8I9Y - chains C1 and LC of the 59 polymer chains in the assembly; structure by electron microscopy, 3.10 A resolution.

# Chain C1
Molecule: 3341-nt RNA strand
Source organism: Chaetomium thermophilum
Sequence (3341 nucleotides; each row starts with the number of its first residue):
     1 GGUUGACCUC GGAUCAGGUA GGAGGACCCG CUGAACUUAA GCAUAUCAAU AAGCGGAGGA
    61 AAAGAAACCA ACAGGGAUUG CCCUAGUAAC GGCGAGUGAA GCGGCAACAG CUCAAAUUUG
   121 AAAGCUGGCU UCGGCCCGCG UUGUAAUUUG GAGAGGAUGC UUUGGGCGAG GCUCCUUCUG
   181 AGUUCCCUGG AACGGGACGC CACAGAGGGU GAGAGCCCCG UAUAGUUGGA AGCCAAGCCU
   241 GUGUAAAGCU CCUUCGACGA GUCGAGUAGU UUGGGAAUGC UGCUCAAAAU GGGAGGUAAA
   301 UUUCUUCUAA AGCUAAAUAC CGGCCAGAGA CCGAUAGCGC ACAAGUAGAG UGAUCGAAAG
   361 AUGAAAAGCA CUUUGAAAAG AGGGUUAAAU AGCACGUGAA AUUGUUGAAA GGGAAGCGCU
   421 UGUGACCAGA CUUGCGCCCG GCGGAUCAUC CGGUGUUCUC ACCGGUGCAC UCCGCCGGGC
   481 UCAGGCCAGC AUCGGUUCUG GCGGGGGGAU AAAGGCCCAG GGAAUGUGGC UCCUCCGGGA
   541 GUGUUAUAGC CCUGGGUGUA AUACCCUCGC CGGGACCGAG GACCGCGCUC UGCAAGGAUG
   601 CUGGCGUAAU GGUCACCAGC GACCCGUCUU GAAACACGGA CCAAGGAGUC AAGGUUUUGC
   661 GCGAGUGUUU GGGUGUAAAA CCCGCACGCG UAAUGAAAGU GAACGUAGGU GAGAGCUUCG
   721 GCGCAUCAUC GACCGAUCCU GAUGUAUUCG GAUGGAUUUG AGUAGGAGCG UUAAGCCUUG
   781 GACCCGAAAG AUGGUGAACU AUGCUUGGAU AGGGUGAAGC CAGAGGAAAC UCUGGUGGAG
   841 GCUCGCAGCG GUUCUGACGU GCAAAUCGAU CGUCAAAUCU GAGCAUGGGG GCGAAAGACU
   901 AAUCGAACCA UCUAGUAGCU GGUUACCGCC GAAGUUUCCC UCAGGAUAGC AGUGUCGACC
   961 UUCAGUUUUA UGAGGUAAAG CGAAUGAUUA GGGACUCGGG GGCGAUUUUU AGCCUUCAUC
  1021 CAUUCUCAAA CUUUAAAUAU GUAAGAAGCC CUUGUUACUU AACUGAACGU GGGCAUUCGA
  1081 AUGUAUCGAC ACUAGUGGGC CAUUUUUGGU AAGCAGAACU GGCGAUGCGG GAUGAACCGA
  1141 ACGCGGGGUU AAGGUGCCGG AGUGGACGCU CAUCAGACAC CACAAAAGGC GUUAGUACAU
  1201 CUUGACAGCA GGACGGUGGC CAUGGAAGUC GGAAUCCGCU AAGGACUGUG UAACAACUCA
  1261 CCUGCCGAAU GUACUAGCCC UGAAAAUGGA UGGCGCUCAA GCGUCCCACC CAUACCCCGC
  1321 CCUCAGGGUA GAAACGAUGC CCUGAGGAGU AGGCGGCCGU GGAGGUCAGU GACGAAGCCU
  1381 AGGGCGUGAG CCCGGGUCGA ACGGCCUCUA GUGCAGAUCU UGGUGGUAGU AGCAAAUACU
  1441 UCAAUGAGAA CUUGAAGGAC CGAAGUGGGG AAAGGUUCCA UGUGAACAGC GGUUGGACAU
  1501 GGGUUAGUCG AUCCUAAGCC AUAGGGAAGU UCCGUUUCAA AGGGGCACUC GUGCCCCGUG
  1561 UGGCGAAAGG GAAGCCGGUU AAUAUUCCGG CACCUGGAUG UGGGUUUUGC GCGGCAACGC
  1621 AACUGAACGC GGAGACGACG GCGGGGGCCC CGGGCAGAGU UCUCUUUUCU UCUUAACGGU
  1681 CUAUCACCCU GGAAACAGUU UGUCUGGAGA UAGGGUUUAA UGGCCGGAAG AGCCCGACAC
  1741 UUCUGUCGGG UCCGGUGCGC UCUCGACGUC CCUUGAAAAU CCGCGGGAGG GAAUAAUUCU
  1801 CACGCCAGGU CGUACUCAUA ACCGCAGCAG GUCCCCAAGG UGAACAGCCU CUGGUUGAUA
  1861 GAACAAUGUA GAUAAGGGAA GUCGGCAAAA UAGAUCCGUA ACUUCGGGAA AAGGAUUGGC
  1921 UCUAAGGGUU GGGCACGUUG GGCUUUGGGC GGACGCCCUG GGAGCAGAGG GCCUCUAGCC
  1981 GGGCAACCGG CCGGCGGCCC UCAGCACCCG GGGUUGAAGC CCUUAGCAGG CUUCGGCCGU
  2041 CCGGCGUGCG GUUAACAACC AACUUAGAAC UGGUACGGAC AGGGGGAAUC UGACUGUCUA
  2101 AUUAAAACAU AGCAUUGCGA UGGCCAGAAA GUGGUGUUGA CGCAAUGUGA UUUCUGCCCA
  2161 GUGCUCUGAA UGUCAAAGUG AAGAAAUUCA ACCAAGCGCG GGUAAACGGC GGGAGUAACU
  2221 AUGACUCUCU UAAGGUAGCC AAAUGCCUCG UCAUCUAAUU AGUGACGCGC AUGAAUGGAU
  2281 UAACGAGAUU CCCACUGUCC CUAUCUACUA UCUAGCGAAA CCACAGCCAA GGGAACGGGC
  2341 UUGGCAAAAU CAGCGGGGAA AGAAGACCCU GUUGAGCUUG ACUCUAGUUU GACAUUGUGA
  2401 AAAGACAUAG GAGGUGUAGA AUAGGUGGGA GCUUCGGCGC CAGUGAAAUA CCACUACUCC
  2461 UAUUGUUUUU UUACUUAUUC AAUGAAGCGG GGCUGGACUU GCGUCCAACU UCUGGAGUUA
  2521 AGGUCCUUCG CGGGCCGACC CGGGUUGAAG ACAUUGUCAG GUGGGGAGUU UGGCUGGGGC
  2581 GGCACAUCUG UUAAACCAUA ACGCAGGUGU CCUAAGGGGG GCUCAUGGAG AACAGAAAUC
  2641 UCCAGUAGAA CAAAAGGGUA AAAGUCCCCU UGAUUUUGAU UUUCAGUGUG AAUACAAACC
  2701 AUGAAAGUGU GGCCUAUCGA UCCUUUAGUC CCUCGAAAUU UGAGGCUAGA GGUGCCAGAA
  2761 AAGUUACCAC AGGGAUAACU GGCUUGUGGC GGCCAAGCGU UCAUAGCGAC GUCGCUUUUU
  2821 GAUCCUUCGA UGUCGGCUCU UCCUAUCAUA CCGAAGCAGA AUUCGGUAAG CGUUGGAUUG
  2881 UUCACCCACU AAUAGGGAAC GUGAGCUGGG UUUAGACCGU CGUGAGACAG GUUAGUUUUA
  2941 CCCUACUGAU GAACUCGUCG CAAUGGUAAU UCAGCUUAGU ACGAGAGGAA CCGCUGAUUC
  3001 AGAUAAUUGG UUUUUGCGGU UGUCCGACCG GGCAGUGCCG CGAAGCUACC AUCUGCUGGA
  3061 UAAUGGCUGA ACGCCUCUAA GUCAGAAUCC AUGCCAGAAC GCGACGAUAC UACCCGCACG
  3121 UUGUAGACGU AUAAGAAUAG GCUCCGGCCU CGUAUCCUAG CAGGCGAUUC CUCCGCCGGC
  3181 CUCGAAGUGG CCGUCGGUAA UUCGCGUAUU GCAAUUUAGA CACGCGCGGG AUCAAAUCCU
  3241 UUGCAGACGA CUUAGAUGUG CGAAAGGGUC CUGUAAGCAG UAGAGUAGCC UUGUUGUUAC
  3301 GAUCUGCUGA GGGUAAGCCC UCCUUCGCCU AGAUUUCCCA G
Disordered / not traced: 1-2, 693-706, 847-854, 865-867, 901-905, 987-1028, 1879-2294, 2485-2545, 2571-2721, 2753-2756, 2801-2804, 2822-2828, 2833, 2909-2914, 2937-2940, 3338-3341

# Chain LC
Protein: 60S ribosomal protein L4-like protein
Source organism: Chaetomium thermophilum
Reference sequence: G0SFC3 (G0SFC3_CHATD); numbering as in UniProt (aligned over 1-365)
Sequence (365 residues; numbered 1 to 365; the number before each row is that of its first residue):
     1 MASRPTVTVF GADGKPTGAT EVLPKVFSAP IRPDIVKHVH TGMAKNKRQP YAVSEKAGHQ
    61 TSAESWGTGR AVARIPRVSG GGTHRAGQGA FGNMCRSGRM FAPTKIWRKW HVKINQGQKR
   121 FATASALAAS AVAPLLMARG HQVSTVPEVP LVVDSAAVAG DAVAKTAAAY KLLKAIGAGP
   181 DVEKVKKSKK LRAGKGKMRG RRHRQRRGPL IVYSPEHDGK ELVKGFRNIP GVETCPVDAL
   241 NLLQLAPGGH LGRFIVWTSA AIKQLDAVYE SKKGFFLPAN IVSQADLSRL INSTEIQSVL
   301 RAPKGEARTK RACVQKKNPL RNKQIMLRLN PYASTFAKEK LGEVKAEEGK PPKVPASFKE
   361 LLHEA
Disordered / not traced: 1-3

# Interface between chain C1 and chain LC
Pairs across the interface (286; chain C1 residue first):
  A202(C1) - Thr166(LC)  base contact
  A202(C1) - Asn228(LC)  hydrogen bond to the base
  C203(C1) - Ala164(LC)  sugar contact
  C203(C1) - Lys165(LC)  salt bridge to the phosphate
  C203(C1) - Thr166(LC)  hydrogen bond to the phosphate
  C203(C1) - Lys224(LC)  sugar contact
  C203(C1) - Arg227(LC)  hydrogen bond to the phosphate
  A204(C1) - Thr166(LC)  phosphate contact
  A204(C1) - Arg227(LC)  salt bridge to the phosphate
  A204(C1) - Asn228(LC)  phosphate contact
  G205(C1) - Lys186(LC)  base contact
  G205(C1) - Asn228(LC)  hydrogen bond to the sugar
  G205(C1) - Pro230(LC)  base contact
  G208(C1) - Arg202(LC)  salt bridge to the phosphate
  C321(C1) - Glu55(LC)  base contact
  C321(C1) - Lys56(LC)  hydrogen bond to the base
  A328(C1) - Gln49(LC)  hydrogen bond to the sugar
  G329(C1) - Gln49(LC)  sugar contact
  G329(C1) - Pro50(LC)  base contact
  G329(C1) - Tyr51(LC)  base contact
  G329(C1) - Arg199(LC)  phosphate contact
  A330(C1) - Ala44(LC)  base contact
  A330(C1) - Lys45(LC)  base contact
  A330(C1) - Arg48(LC)  phosphate contact
  A330(C1) - Gln49(LC)  hydrogen bond to the phosphate
  A330(C1) - Arg201(LC)  sugar contact
  C331(C1) - Tyr51(LC)  sugar contact
  C331(C1) - Arg199(LC)  salt bridge to the phosphate
  C331(C1) - Arg201(LC)  salt bridge to the phosphate
  C332(C1) - Arg199(LC)  salt bridge to the phosphate
  G333(C1) - Lys195(LC)  base contact
  G333(C1) - Met198(LC)  base contact
  G333(C1) - Arg199(LC)  salt bridge to the phosphate
  U335(C1) - Arg96(LC)  hydrogen bond to the sugar
  A336(C1) - Arg96(LC)  phosphate contact
  A336(C1) - Ser97(LC)  hydrogen bond to the phosphate
  C338(C1) - Val53(LC)  phosphate contact
  C338(C1) - Ser54(LC)  hydrogen bond to the phosphate
  C338(C1) - Ala57(LC)  phosphate contact
  C338(C1) - Gln60(LC)  hydrogen bond to the sugar
  G339(C1) - Lys56(LC)  phosphate contact
  G339(C1) - Ala57(LC)  phosphate contact
  G339(C1) - Gly58(LC)  hydrogen bond to the phosphate
  G339(C1) - Gln60(LC)  base contact
  A347(C1) - Thr83(LC)  hydrogen bond to the base
  G348(C1) - Gly82(LC)  hydrogen bond to the sugar
  A349(C1) - Gly82(LC)  sugar contact
  C355(C1) - Ser79(LC)  hydrogen bond to the sugar
  G356(C1) - Thr61(LC)  hydrogen bond to the phosphate
  G356(C1) - Ser62(LC)  hydrogen bond to the phosphate
  G356(C1) - Val78(LC)  phosphate contact
  G356(C1) - Thr83(LC)  sugar contact
  G356(C1) - Arg85(LC)  phosphate contact
  A357(C1) - Thr83(LC)  sugar contact
  A357(C1) - His84(LC)  sugar contact
  A357(C1) - Arg85(LC)  salt bridge to the phosphate
  A358(C1) - Arg96(LC)  salt bridge to the phosphate
  A359(C1) - Arg96(LC)  salt bridge to the phosphate
  G494(C1) - Gln315(LC)  hydrogen bond to the sugar
  G494(C1) - Lys317(LC)  hydrogen bond to the sugar
  G494(C1) - Asn322(LC)  hydrogen bond to the phosphate
  G495(C1) - Gln315(LC)  sugar contact
  G495(C1) - Lys316(LC)  phosphate contact
  G495(C1) - Lys317(LC)  phosphate contact
  G495(C1) - Asn322(LC)  hydrogen bond to the phosphate
  U496(C1) - Asn318(LC)  phosphate contact
  U496(C1) - Arg321(LC)  salt bridge to the phosphate
  U497(C1) - Arg321(LC)  hydrogen bond to the base
  G503(C1) - Glu343(LC)  hydrogen bond to the base
  G504(C1) - Gly342(LC)  hydrogen bond to the base
  G504(C1) - Glu343(LC)  hydrogen bond to the sugar
  G505(C1) - Glu343(LC)  sugar contact
  G505(C1) - Val344(LC)  hydrogen bond to the sugar
  G505(C1) - Lys345(LC)  salt bridge to the phosphate
  G506(C1) - Lys345(LC)  phosphate contact
  G506(C1) - Ala346(LC)  hydrogen bond to the phosphate
  A509(C1) - Val354(LC)  sugar contact
  A509(C1) - Phe358(LC)  sugar contact
  A509(C1) - Lys359(LC)  base contact
  A509(C1) - Leu362(LC)  base contact
  A509(C1) - His363(LC)  base contact
  U510(C1) - Pro351(LC)  base contact
  G555(C1) - Lys353(LC)  salt bridge to the phosphate
  G556(C1) - Lys353(LC)  salt bridge to the phosphate
  U559(C1) - Glu348(LC)  hydrogen bond to the base
  U559(C1) - Gly349(LC)  hydrogen bond to the base
  U559(C1) - Lys350(LC)  salt bridge to the phosphate
  U559(C1) - Pro351(LC)  sugar contact
  C568(C1) - Phe336(LC)  phosphate contact
  C568(C1) - Gly342(LC)  sugar contact
  C568(C1) - Glu343(LC)  base contact
  C570(C1) - Lys323(LC)  salt bridge to the phosphate
  A579(C1) - Gln315(LC)  base contact
  G580(C1) - Arg311(LC)  hydrogen bond to the sugar
  C584(C1) - Lys310(LC)  base contact
  G585(C1) - Lys310(LC)  sugar contact
  G585(C1) - Arg328(LC)  base contact
  C586(C1) - Arg328(LC)  hydrogen bond to the base
  G587(C1) - Gln324(LC)  base contact
  G587(C1) - Arg328(LC)  sugar contact
  C588(C1) - Gln324(LC)  sugar contact
  C588(C1) - Leu327(LC)  phosphate contact
  A594(C1) - Asn322(LC)  sugar contact
  A594(C1) - Gln324(LC)  sugar contact
  A595(C1) - Lys317(LC)  salt bridge to the phosphate
  A595(C1) - Asn322(LC)  hydrogen bond to the phosphate
  A595(C1) - Gln324(LC)  sugar contact
  A595(C1) - Arg328(LC)  hydrogen bond to the phosphate
  G596(C1) - Lys310(LC)  hydrogen bond to the base
  G596(C1) - Arg311(LC)  base contact
  G596(C1) - Ala312(LC)  sugar contact
  G596(C1) - Val314(LC)  sugar contact
  G596(C1) - Lys317(LC)  salt bridge to the phosphate
  G596(C1) - Arg328(LC)  salt bridge to the phosphate
  G597(C1) - Arg311(LC)  hydrogen bond to the base
  G597(C1) - Val314(LC)  hydrogen bond to the base
  G597(C1) - Gln315(LC)  hydrogen bond to the sugar
  G645(C1) - Met94(LC)  hydrogen bond to the base
  G646(C1) - Asn93(LC)  sugar contact
  G646(C1) - Met94(LC)  sugar contact
  A647(C1) - Asn93(LC)  hydrogen bond to the sugar
  A647(C1) - Phe101(LC)  sugar contact
  G648(C1) - Phe101(LC)  sugar contact
  U649(C1) - Phe101(LC)  sugar contact
  U649(C1) - Ala102(LC)  base contact
  C650(C1) - Trp107(LC)  hydrogen bond to the sugar
  C650(C1) - Arg108(LC)  phosphate contact
  A651(C1) - Trp107(LC)  sugar contact
  A651(C1) - Arg108(LC)  phosphate contact
  A651(C1) - Lys109(LC)  phosphate contact
  C660(C1) - Arg32(LC)  hydrogen bond to the phosphate
  C660(C1) - Asp34(LC)  sugar contact
  C660(C1) - Ile35(LC)  sugar contact
  C660(C1) - Gln118(LC)  hydrogen bond to the base
  G661(C1) - Arg32(LC)  salt bridge to the phosphate
  G661(C1) - Ile35(LC)  sugar contact
  G661(C1) - Asn115(LC)  base contact
  G661(C1) - Gln118(LC)  hydrogen bond to the sugar
  C662(C1) - Phe276(LC)  phosphate contact
  G663(C1) - Phe276(LC)  phosphate contact
  G667(C1) - Lys113(LC)  hydrogen bond to the sugar
  U668(C1) - Gln116(LC)  phosphate contact
  U668(C1) - Lys119(LC)  hydrogen bond to the base
  U669(C1) - Lys113(LC)  base contact
  U669(C1) - Ile114(LC)  hydrogen bond to the base
  U676(C1) - Tyr213(LC)  hydrogen bond to the base
  U676(C1) - Lys220(LC)  salt bridge to the phosphate
  U676(C1) - Val223(LC)  base contact
  U676(C1) - Thr234(LC)  hydrogen bond to the base
  U676(C1) - Cys235(LC)  base contact
  U676(C1) - Pro236(LC)  base contact
  A678(C1) - Gln49(LC)  base contact
  A679(C1) - Asn46(LC)  sugar contact
  A679(C1) - Lys47(LC)  sugar contact
  A679(C1) - Leu243(LC)  sugar contact
  A680(C1) - Met43(LC)  phosphate contact
  A680(C1) - Asn46(LC)  hydrogen bond to the phosphate
  A680(C1) - Leu240(LC)  hydrogen bond to the sugar
  A680(C1) - Asn241(LC)  sugar contact
  C681(C1) - Met43(LC)  phosphate contact
  C681(C1) - Lys119(LC)  salt bridge to the phosphate
  C681(C1) - Asp238(LC)  hydrogen bond to the sugar
  C681(C1) - Ala239(LC)  sugar contact
  C681(C1) - Leu240(LC)  sugar contact
  C682(C1) - Gln116(LC)  hydrogen bond to the phosphate
  C682(C1) - Arg120(LC)  salt bridge to the phosphate
  C682(C1) - Lys272(LC)  phosphate contact
  C683(C1) - Gln116(LC)  phosphate contact
  C683(C1) - Arg120(LC)  salt bridge to the phosphate
  C683(C1) - Lys272(LC)  phosphate contact
  C683(C1) - Lys273(LC)  hydrogen bond to the phosphate
  G684(C1) - Lys273(LC)  salt bridge to the phosphate
  G770(C1) - Lys113(LC)  hydrogen bond to the sugar
  G770(C1) - Asn115(LC)  hydrogen bond to the sugar
  G770(C1) - Gln118(LC)  base contact
  U771(C1) - His38(LC)  sugar contact
  U771(C1) - Lys113(LC)  phosphate contact
  U771(C1) - Asn115(LC)  sugar contact
  U772(C1) - His38(LC)  sugar contact
  U772(C1) - Val112(LC)  phosphate contact
  G781(C1) - Ala102(LC)  base contact
  G781(C1) - Pro103(LC)  base contact
  G781(C1) - Lys105(LC)  hydrogen bond to the base
  C783(C1) - Phe101(LC)  sugar contact
  C784(C1) - Asn93(LC)  hydrogen bond to the sugar
  C784(C1) - Met94(LC)  sugar contact
  C784(C1) - Phe101(LC)  sugar contact
  C785(C1) - Arg74(LC)  hydrogen bond to the sugar
  C785(C1) - Ile75(LC)  sugar contact
  C785(C1) - Phe91(LC)  phosphate contact
  C785(C1) - Met94(LC)  sugar contact
  C785(C1) - Arg99(LC)  salt bridge to the phosphate
  G786(C1) - Arg74(LC)  hydrogen bond to the sugar
  G786(C1) - Pro76(LC)  phosphate contact
  A787(C1) - Ser65(LC)  phosphate contact
  A910(C1) - Ser62(LC)  hydrogen bond to the phosphate
  U911(C1) - Ser62(LC)  phosphate contact
  A914(C1) - His59(LC)  hydrogen bond to the base
  A914(C1) - Arg99(LC)  hydrogen bond to the base
  A914(C1) - Pro103(LC)  base contact
  G1328(C1) - Lys304(LC)  phosphate contact
  G1328(C1) - Gly305(LC)  sugar contact
  G1328(C1) - Glu306(LC)  hydrogen bond to the sugar
  G1328(C1) - Ala307(LC)  hydrogen bond to the base
  U1329(C1) - Pro303(LC)  phosphate contact
  U1329(C1) - Lys304(LC)  hydrogen bond to the phosphate
  U1329(C1) - Gly305(LC)  sugar contact
  U1329(C1) - Glu306(LC)  sugar contact
  A1330(C1) - Leu287(LC)  base contact
  A1330(C1) - Ser288(LC)  base contact
  A1330(C1) - Ile291(LC)  sugar contact
  A1330(C1) - Asn292(LC)  hydrogen bond to the sugar
  A1330(C1) - Gln297(LC)  sugar contact
  G1331(C1) - Asn292(LC)  sugar contact
  G1331(C1) - Thr294(LC)  base contact
  G1331(C1) - Gln297(LC)  sugar contact
  A1332(C1) - Ser288(LC)  base contact
  A1332(C1) - Asn292(LC)  hydrogen bond to the phosphate
  C1340(C1) - Arg308(LC)  hydrogen bond to the sugar
  C1341(C1) - Ala307(LC)  sugar contact
  C1341(C1) - Arg308(LC)  sugar contact
  C1341(C1) - Thr309(LC)  hydrogen bond to the sugar
  C1342(C1) - Thr309(LC)  hydrogen bond to the sugar
  C1342(C1) - Arg311(LC)  phosphate contact
  U1343(C1) - Arg311(LC)  salt bridge to the phosphate
  G1362(C1) - Gly194(LC)  phosphate contact
  G1362(C1) - Lys195(LC)  hydrogen bond to the phosphate
  G1362(C1) - Arg201(LC)  phosphate contact
  A1363(C1) - Arg192(LC)  salt bridge to the phosphate
  A1363(C1) - Gly196(LC)  phosphate contact
  A1363(C1) - Arg201(LC)  salt bridge to the phosphate
  G1364(C1) - Arg192(LC)  salt bridge to the phosphate
  G1364(C1) - Pro247(LC)  sugar contact
  G1364(C1) - Gly248(LC)  hydrogen bond to the sugar
  G1364(C1) - His250(LC)  base contact
  G1365(C1) - Arg139(LC)  hydrogen bond to the sugar
  G1365(C1) - Arg204(LC)  hydrogen bond to the base
  G1365(C1) - Arg207(LC)  salt bridge to the phosphate
  G1365(C1) - Pro247(LC)  sugar contact
  G1365(C1) - Gly248(LC)  sugar contact
  G1365(C1) - His250(LC)  hydrogen bond to the sugar
  U1366(C1) - Arg139(LC)  salt bridge to the phosphate
  U1366(C1) - Arg204(LC)  hydrogen bond to the base
  U1366(C1) - Gln205(LC)  phosphate contact
  U1366(C1) - Arg206(LC)  salt bridge to the phosphate
  U1366(C1) - Arg207(LC)  hydrogen bond to the phosphate
  C1367(C1) - Arg206(LC)  phosphate contact
  A1368(C1) - Gln142(LC)  base contact
  A1368(C1) - Ser188(LC)  sugar contact
  G1369(C1) - Lys190(LC)  salt bridge to the phosphate
  U1370(C1) - Lys190(LC)  hydrogen bond to the base
  A1401(C1) - Leu191(LC)  base contact
  A1401(C1) - Lys197(LC)  sugar contact
  C1402(C1) - Leu191(LC)  hydrogen bond to the base
  C1402(C1) - Arg192(LC)  phosphate contact
  C1402(C1) - Ala193(LC)  phosphate contact
  C1402(C1) - Gly194(LC)  hydrogen bond to the phosphate
  C1402(C1) - Lys197(LC)  salt bridge to the phosphate
  G1403(C1) - Ala193(LC)  phosphate contact
  C1406(C1) - His250(LC)  hydrogen bond to the base
  U1407(C1) - Lys37(LC)  phosphate contact
  C1408(C1) - Lys37(LC)  salt bridge to the phosphate
  C1408(C1) - Thr41(LC)  phosphate contact
  U1409(C1) - Lys45(LC)  salt bridge to the phosphate
  G1411(C1) - Tyr51(LC)  hydrogen bond to the phosphate
  G1411(C1) - Val53(LC)  base contact
  G1411(C1) - Met100(LC)  base contact
  G1411(C1) - Arg108(LC)  salt bridge to the phosphate
  A1417(C1) - Met94(LC)  base contact
  U1418(C1) - Thr68(LC)  base contact
  U1418(C1) - Arg70(LC)  hydrogen bond to the base
  U1418(C1) - Ala71(LC)  base contact
  U1418(C1) - Val72(LC)  base contact
  U1418(C1) - Arg74(LC)  base contact
  C1419(C1) - Ala73(LC)  phosphate contact
  C1419(C1) - Met94(LC)  base contact
  U1420(C1) - Ala73(LC)  phosphate contact
  U1420(C1) - Arg77(LC)  salt bridge to the phosphate
  U1420(C1) - Gly89(LC)  phosphate contact
  U1420(C1) - Met94(LC)  sugar contact
  U1420(C1) - Cys95(LC)  sugar contact
  U1420(C1) - Arg96(LC)  hydrogen bond to the sugar
  U1421(C1) - Gln88(LC)  phosphate contact
  U1421(C1) - Gly89(LC)  phosphate contact
  U1421(C1) - Arg96(LC)  sugar contact
  G1422(C1) - Gln88(LC)  phosphate contact
Interface residues without a listed pair, chain C1 (130 interface residues in all): G207, A214, G215, A222, G337, G569, U589, C593, A652, G659, A773, U920, G1327, A1410
Interface residues without a listed pair, chain LC (173 interface residues in all): Glu64, Gly80, Gly81, Gly87, Gly98, Thr104, Phe121, Gly140, Tyr170, Lys184, Lys187, His203, Phe226, Ile229, Pro278, Ser293, Ser298, Cys313, Ile325, Pro352

# Overview
Chain C1 and chain LC form an interface of 130 and 173 residues respectively; the contacts include 84 hydrogen
bonds and 39 salt bridges. Polar contacts include A202(C1)-Asn228(LC), C321(C1)-Lys56(LC) and
A347(C1)-Thr83(LC).
Here chain C1 is a 3341-nt RNA strand and chain LC is 60S ribosomal protein L4-like protein, both from
Chaetomium thermophilum. Entry 8I9Y (Cryo-EM structure of a Chaetomium thermophilum pre-60S ribosomal subunit
- Ytm1-2) was determined by electron microscopy (same publication as 8I9P, 8I9T, 8I9V, 8I9W, 8I9X, 8I9Z and
8IA0).
